1U33 - chain A; structure by X-ray diffraction, 1.95 A resolution.

# Chain A
Molecule: Alpha-amylase, pancreatic
Organism: Homo sapiens
Notes: EC 3.2.1.1
UniProtKB: P04746 (AMYP_HUMAN); residues 1-496 here correspond to UniProt positions 16-511 (UniProt number = residue number + 15)
Chain sequence (496 residues; each row starts with the number of its first residue):
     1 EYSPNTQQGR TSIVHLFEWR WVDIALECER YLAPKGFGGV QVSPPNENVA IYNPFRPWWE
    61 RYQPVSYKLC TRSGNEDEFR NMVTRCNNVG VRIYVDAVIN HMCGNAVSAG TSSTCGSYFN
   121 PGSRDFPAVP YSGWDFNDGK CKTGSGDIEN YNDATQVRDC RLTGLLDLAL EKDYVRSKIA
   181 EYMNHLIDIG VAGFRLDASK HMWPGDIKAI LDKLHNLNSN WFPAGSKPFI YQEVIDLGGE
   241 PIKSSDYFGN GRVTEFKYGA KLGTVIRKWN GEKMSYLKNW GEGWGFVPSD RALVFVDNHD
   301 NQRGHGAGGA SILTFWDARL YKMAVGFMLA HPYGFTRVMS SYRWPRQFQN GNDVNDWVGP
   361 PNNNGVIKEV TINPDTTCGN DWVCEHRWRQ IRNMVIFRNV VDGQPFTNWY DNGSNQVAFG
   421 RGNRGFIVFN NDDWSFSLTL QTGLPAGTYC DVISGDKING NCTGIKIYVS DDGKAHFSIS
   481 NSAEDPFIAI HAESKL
Modified residues: Glu-1 (pyroglutamic acid; PCA)
Swiss-Prot annotation at these positions:
  - active site: Asp-197 (Nucleophile), Glu-233 (Proton donor)
  - binding site (Ca(2+)): Asn-100, Arg-158, Asp-167, His-201
  - binding site (chloride): Arg-195, Asn-298, Arg-337
  - site: Asp-300 (Transition state stabilizer)
  - glycosylation: Asn-461 (N-linked (GlcNAc...) asparagine)
Disulfide bonds: Cys-28/Cys-86, Cys-70/Cys-115, Cys-141/Cys-160, Cys-378/Cys-384, Cys-450/Cys-462
Covalent attachments: N-acetylglucosamine (NAG) linked to Asn-461
Ion coordination: Ca2+: Asn-100, Arg-158, Asp-167, His-201
Small-molecule neighbours: LM2 (4'-O-methyl-maltosyl-alpha (1,4)-(z, 3s,4s,5r,6r)-3,4,5-trihydroxy-6-hydroxymethyl-piperidin-2-one): Trp-58, Trp-59, Glu-60, Tyr-62, Gln-63, His-101, Gly-104, Leu-162, Thr-163, Leu-165, Arg-195, Asp-197, Ala-198, His-201, Glu-233, Ile-235, His-299, Asp-300, His-305
What the authors report for this chain:
  - post-translational modification sites: Asn-461
  - catalytic residues: Asp-197, Glu-233 (citing earlier work)

# Summary
Chain A binds compound LM2. N-acetylglucosamine is covalently linked to Asn-461. Asn-100, Arg-158, Asp-167 and
His-201 coordinate Ca2+. UniProt lists active-site residues Asp-197 and Glu-233, 4 Ca2+-binding residues and 3
chloride-binding residues. The paper reports catalytic residues Asp-197 and Glu-233; a modification site at
Asn-461.
Chain A is Alpha-amylase, pancreatic (Homo sapiens); the structure, In situ extension as an approach for
identifying novel alpha-amylase inhibitors, was determined by X-ray diffraction together with 1U2Y and 1U30
from the same study.
